5NG5 - chains D and H of the 15 polymer chains in the assembly; structure by electron microscopy, 6.50 A resolution (low resolution: residue-level contacts below are approximate; hydrogen-bond / salt-bridge calls are withheld).

[Chain D (and H)]
Molecule: Multidrug efflux pump subunit AcrA
Source organism: Escherichia coli
Notes: chain H of this document is another copy of the same molecule, construct and numbering; everything in this record applies to it too
Reference sequence: P0AE06 (ACRA_ECOLI); residues 25-397 here = UniProt positions 25-397
Amino-acid sequence (373 residues; numbered 25 to 397; the number before each row is that of its first residue):
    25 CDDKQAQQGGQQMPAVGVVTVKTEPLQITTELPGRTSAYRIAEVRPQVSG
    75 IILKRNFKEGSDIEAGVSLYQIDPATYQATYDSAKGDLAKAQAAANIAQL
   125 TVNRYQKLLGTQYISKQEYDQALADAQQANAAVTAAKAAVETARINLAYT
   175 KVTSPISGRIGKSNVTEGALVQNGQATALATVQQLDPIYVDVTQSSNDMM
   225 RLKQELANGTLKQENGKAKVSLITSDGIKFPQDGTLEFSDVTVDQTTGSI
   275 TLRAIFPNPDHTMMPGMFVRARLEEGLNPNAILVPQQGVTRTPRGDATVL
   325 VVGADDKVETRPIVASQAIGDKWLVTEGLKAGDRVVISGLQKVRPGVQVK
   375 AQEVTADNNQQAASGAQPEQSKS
Disordered / not traced: 25-37, 378-397
Differences from the reference sequence: conflict M223 (Phe in P0AE06), M224 (Leu in P0AE06), M287 (Leu in P0AE06), M288 (Leu in P0AE06)
UniProt features mapped onto this chain:
  - lipidation: C25 (N-palmitoyl cysteine)

[Interface between chain D and chain H]
Pairs across the interface (80; chain D residue first):
  R59(D) with D268(H); Q269(H)
  I75(D) with Q71(H); P179(H)
  R79(D) with Y213(H)
  E83(D) with Y213(H); E261(H); F262(H); R277(H)
  G84(D) with F262(H)
  D97(D) with Y173(H)
  A99(D) with I169(H)
  T100(D) with I169(H); Y173(H)
  A103(D) with A162(H); E165(H); T166(H)
  D106(D) with T158(H); A162(H)
  S107(D) with A159(H); A162(H); A163(H)
  G110(D) with A155(H)
  D111(D) with A159(H)
  A113(D) with A155(H)
  K114(D) with Q152(H); A155(H)
  A117(D) with A148(H); Q151(H)
  A118(D) with Q152(H)
  I121(D) with D144(H); Q145(H); A148(H)
  L124(D) with D144(H)
  T125(D) with Q141(H)
  R128(D) with K140(H); Q141(H); D144(H)
  R183(D) with V265(H)
  G185(D) with D264(H)
  K186(D) with D215(H); F262(H); D264(H); T275(H); R277(H)
  T190(D) with Y63(H); R64(H); I65(H); A66(H)
  E191(D) with R64(H); A66(H); I180(H)
  G192(D) with A66(H); P179(H)
  A193(D) with A66(H)
  L194(D) with R69(H); Q71(H); G198(H)
  Q196(D) with R69(H); G198(H); Q199(H)
  Q207(D) with T266(H)
  L209(D) with V265(H)
  S249(D) with N221(H)
  D284(D) with K227(H)
  H285(D) with K227(H)
  T286(D) with M224(H)
  M288(D) with M223(H); M224(H); K227(H); V265(H); V267(H)
  P289(D) with V265(H); T266(H); V267(H)
  G290(D) with V267(H); D268(H); Q269(H)
  M291(D) with S220(H); M224(H)
Other interface residues (no listed pair), chain D (46 interface residues in all): T60, G74, T104, S187, D250, M287
Other interface residues (no listed pair), chain H (47 interface residues in all): E67, P70, I274, L276

[Summary]
The interface between chain D and chain H involves 46 residues on one side and 47 on the other.
Both chains are Multidrug efflux pump subunit AcrA (Escherichia coli). Entry 5NG5 (multi-drug efflux; membrane
transport; RND superfamily; Drug resistance) was determined by electron microscopy (same publication as 5O66,
5V5S and 5NC5).
